PDB entry 6ZHE | electron microscopy, 7.24 A resolution (low resolution: residue-level contacts below are approximate; hydrogen-bond / salt-bridge calls are withheld) | chains B and E of the 10 polymer chains in the assembly

Chain B:
Name: X-ray repair cross-complementing protein 6
Source organism: Homo sapiens
Notes: EC 3.6.4.-, 4.2.99.-
UniProtKB: P12956 (XRCC6_HUMAN); residues 1-609 here = UniProt positions 1-609
Sequence (609 residues; each row starts with the number of its first residue):
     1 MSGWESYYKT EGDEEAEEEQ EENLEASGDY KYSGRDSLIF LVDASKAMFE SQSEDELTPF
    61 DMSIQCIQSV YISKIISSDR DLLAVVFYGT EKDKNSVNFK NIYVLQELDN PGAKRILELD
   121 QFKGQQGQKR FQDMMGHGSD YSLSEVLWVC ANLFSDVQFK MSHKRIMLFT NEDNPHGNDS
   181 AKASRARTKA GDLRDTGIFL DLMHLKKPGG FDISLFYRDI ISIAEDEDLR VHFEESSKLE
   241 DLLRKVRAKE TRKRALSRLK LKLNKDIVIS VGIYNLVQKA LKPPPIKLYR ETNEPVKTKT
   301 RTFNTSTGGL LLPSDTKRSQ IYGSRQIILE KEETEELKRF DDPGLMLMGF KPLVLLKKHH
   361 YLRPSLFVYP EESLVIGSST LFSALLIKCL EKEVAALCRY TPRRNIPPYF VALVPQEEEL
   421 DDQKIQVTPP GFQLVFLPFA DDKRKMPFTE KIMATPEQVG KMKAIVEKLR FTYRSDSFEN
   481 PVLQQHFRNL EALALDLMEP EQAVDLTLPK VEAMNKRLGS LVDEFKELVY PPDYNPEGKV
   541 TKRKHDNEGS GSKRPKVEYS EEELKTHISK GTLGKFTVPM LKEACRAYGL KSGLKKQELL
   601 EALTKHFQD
Not modelled in the structure: 1-31, 223-236, 535-609
Curated features (UniProtKB/Swiss-Prot):
  - region: Val-578 to Glu-583 (Interaction with BAX)
  - active site: Lys-31 (Schiff-base intermediate with DNA)
  - modified residue: Ser-2 (N-acetylserine), Ser-6 (Phosphoserine), Ser-27 (Phosphoserine), Lys-31 (N6-acetyllysine), Ser-51 (Phosphoserine), Ser-306 (Phosphoserine), Lys-317 (N6-acetyllysine), Lys-331 (N6-acetyllysine), Lys-338 (N6-acetyllysine), Thr-455 (Phosphothreonine), Lys-461 (N6-acetyllysine), Ser-477 (Phosphoserine), Ser-520 (Phosphoserine), Lys-539 (N6-acetyllysine), Lys-542 (N6-acetyllysine), Lys-544 (N6-acetyllysine), Ser-550 (Phosphoserine), Lys-553 (N6-acetyllysine), Lys-556 (N6-acetyllysine), Ser-560 (Phosphoserine) and 1 more in UniProt
  - cross-link (Glycyl lysine isopeptide (Lys-Gly)): Lys-287 (interchain with G-Cter in SUMO2), Lys-317 (interchain with G-Cter in SUMO2), Lys-556 (interchain with G-Cter in SUMO2)
  - mutagenesis: Lys-31 (K31A: Diminishes the ability to form a Schiff base. Abolishes adduct formation; when associated with A-160 and A-164), Lys-160 (K160A: Abolishes adduct formation; when associated with A-31 and A-160), Lys-164 (K164A: Abolishes adduct formation; when associated with A-31 and A-164), Lys-539 (K539Q: Complete loss of suppression of BAX-induced apoptosis; K539R: No effect on suppression of BAX-induced apoptosis), Lys-542 (K542Q: Complete loss of suppression of BAX-induced apoptosis; K542R: No effect on suppression of BAX-induced apoptosis), Lys-544 (K544R: No effect on suppression of BAX-induced apoptosis), Lys-553 (K553Q: Partial loss of suppression of BAX-induced apoptosis; K553R: No effect on suppression of BAX-induced apoptosis), Lys-556 (K556R: No effect on suppression of BAX-induced apoptosis), Lys-570 (K570R: Loss of methylation; loss of anti-apoptotic activity; no effect on XRCC5 stabilization)

Chain E:
Molecule: 28-nt DNA strand
Sequence (28 nucleotides; numbered 17 to 44; the number before each row is that of its first residue):
    17 AGCTAATAAA CTAAAAACTA TTATTATG

Chain B / chain E interface:
Residue-residue contacts (5; chain B residue first):
  Ser-33(B) with DT35(E)
  Arg-258(B) with DA33(E)
  Lys-282(B) with DA26(E)
  Arg-403(B) with DA31(E); DA32(E)
Also at the interface, not in a pair above, chain B (9 interface residues in all): Arg-254, Leu-256, Ser-257, Pro-285, Glu-335
Also at the interface, not in a pair above, chain E (7 interface residues in all): DC27, DC34

Overview:
9 residues of chain B face 7 of chain E across their interface. Curated annotation (UniProt) lists active-site
residue Lys-31(B) and 9 mutagenesis sites on chain B.
Here chain B is X-ray repair cross-complementing protein 6 (Homo sapiens) and chain E is a 28-nt DNA strand.
Entry 6ZHE (Cryo-EM structure of DNA-PK dimer) was determined by electron microscopy together with 6ZH8 and
6ZHA from the same study.
